Entry 6YTF (electron microscopy, 3.00 A resolution); this record covers chains d and o of the 10 polymer chains in the assembly.

Chain d:
Name: 30S ribosomal protein S3
Source organism: Acinetobacter baumannii (strain ATCC 19606 / DSM 30007 / CIP 70.34 / JCM 6841 / NBRC 109757 / NCIMB 12457 / NCTC 12156 / 81)
Reference sequence: D0CD03 (D0CD03_ACIB2); residues 1-250 here = UniProt positions 1-250
Sequence (250 residues; numbered 1 to 250; the number before each row is that of its first residue):
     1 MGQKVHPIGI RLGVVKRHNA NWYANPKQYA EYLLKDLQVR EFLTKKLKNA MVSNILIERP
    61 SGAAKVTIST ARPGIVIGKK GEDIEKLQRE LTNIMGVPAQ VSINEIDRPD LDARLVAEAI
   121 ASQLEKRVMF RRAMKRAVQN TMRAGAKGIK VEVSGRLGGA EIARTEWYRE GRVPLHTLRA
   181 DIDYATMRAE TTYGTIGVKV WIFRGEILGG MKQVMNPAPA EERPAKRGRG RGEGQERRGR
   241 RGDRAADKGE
Unresolved in the structure: 1, 212-250

Chain o:
Name: 30S ribosomal protein S14
Source organism: Acinetobacter baumannii (strain ATCC 19606 / DSM 30007 / CIP 70.34 / JCM 6841 / NBRC 109757 / NCIMB 12457 / NCTC 12156 / 81)
Reference sequence: D0CD10 (D0CD10_ACIB2); residue numbers follow UniProt; this construct covers 1-101
Sequence (101 residues; row label = number of the first residue in the row):
     1 MAKKGMINRE LKREKTVAKY AAKRAELKAT IANVNASDEE RFEAMLKLQA LPRNASPVRL
    61 RNRCGLTGRP HGYFRKFGLS RNKLRDTVMQ GDVPGVVKAS W
Unresolved in the structure: 1

Interface between chain d and chain o:
Contacting residue pairs - 24 pairs, chain d then chain o:
  H6(d) with M89(o)
  I8(d) with M89(o)
  G9(d) with M89(o), hydrogen bond (backbone-backbone)
  I10(d) with K98(o)
  L12(d) with V88(o); V96(o)
  H18(d) with G91(o); V93(o), hydrogen bond (side chain-backbone); V96(o)
  N19(d) with Q90(o), hydrogen bond (side chain-backbone); G91(o), hydrogen bond (side chain-backbone); D92(o)
  A20(d) with D92(o)
  W22(d) with P94(o)
  P26(d) with K76(o)
  Y29(d) with K76(o); V93(o); P94(o), hydrogen bond (side chain-backbone)
  A30(d) with K76(o); F77(o); G78(o)
  L33(d) with V93(o), hydrophobic
  L34(d) with L79(o), hydrophobic
  R40(d) with D92(o), hydrogen bond (side chain-backbone)
Other interface residues (no listed pair), chain d (19 interface residues in all): V5, G13, L37, E41
Other interface residues (no listed pair), chain o (18 interface residues in all): L66, R75, T87, G95, V97

Summary:
Chain d and chain o form an interface of 19 and 18 residues respectively, with 6 hydrogen bonds. Among the
polar pairs are H18(d)-V93(o), N19(d)-Q90(o) and N19(d)-G91(o).
Chain d is 30S ribosomal protein S3 and chain o is 30S ribosomal protein S14, both from Acinetobacter
baumannii (strain ATCC 19606 / DSM 30007 / CIP 70.34 / JCM 6841 / NBRC 109757 / NCIMB 12457 / NCTC 12156 /
81); the structure, Acinetobacter baumannii ribosome-tigecycline complex - 30S subunit head, was determined by
electron microscopy, deposited together with 6YPU, 6YS5 and 6YT9.
